3PXS - chains A and D of the 6 polymer chains in the assembly; structure by X-ray diffraction, 2.22 A resolution.

Chain A:
Molecule: Methylamine utilization protein MauG
Organism: Paracoccus denitrificans
Notes: EC 1.-.-.-
Reference sequence: Q51658 (MAUG_PARDP); residues 1-367 here correspond to UniProt positions 21-387 (UniProt number = residue number + 20)
Sequence (373 residues; numbered 1 to 373; the number before each row is that of its first residue):
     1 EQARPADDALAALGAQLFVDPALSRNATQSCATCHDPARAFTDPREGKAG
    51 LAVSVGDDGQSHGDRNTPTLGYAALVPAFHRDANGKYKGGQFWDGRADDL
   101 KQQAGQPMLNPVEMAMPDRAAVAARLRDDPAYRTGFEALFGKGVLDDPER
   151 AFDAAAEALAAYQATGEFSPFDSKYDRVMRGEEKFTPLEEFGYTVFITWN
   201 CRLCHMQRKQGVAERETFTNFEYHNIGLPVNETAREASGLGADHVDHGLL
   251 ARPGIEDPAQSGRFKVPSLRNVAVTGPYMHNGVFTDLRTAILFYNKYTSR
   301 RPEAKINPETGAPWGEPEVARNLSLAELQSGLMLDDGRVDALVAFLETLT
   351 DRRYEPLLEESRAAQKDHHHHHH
Not modelled in the structure: 1-5, 360-373
Construct notes: expression tag (368-373)
Swiss-Prot annotation at these positions:
  - binding site (heme c): Cys-31, Cys-34, His-35, Cys-201, Cys-204, His-205, His-280
Bound ions: heme c Fe site 1 near His-35 (its only coordinating residue here); Ca2+: Asn-66, Thr-275, Pro-277; heme c Fe site 2: His-205, Tyr-294; Na+ site 1: Asn-231, Thr-233; Na+ site 2: Leu-250, Arg-252, Ile-255
Small-molecule neighbours:
  - heme c (HEC), molecule 1: Gln-29, Ser-30, Cys-31, Cys-34, His-35, Ser-54, Val-55, Gly-56, Arg-65, Asn-66, Thr-67, Pro-68, Thr-69, Leu-70, Gln-91, Phe-92, Trp-93, Arg-96, Leu-100, Gln-103, Ala-104, Pro-107, Met-108, Glu-113, Met-114, Leu-159, Gln-163, Lys-265
  - heme c (HEC), molecule 2: Trp-93, Asn-200, Cys-201, Cys-204, His-205, His-224, Ile-226, Leu-228, Phe-264, Lys-265, Val-266, Pro-267, Leu-269, Val-272, Tyr-278, Met-279, His-280, Leu-287, Ala-290, Ile-291, Tyr-294, Ser-324, Glu-327, Leu-334, Leu-342, Leu-346
From the paper describing this entry:
  - heme c coordination: His-35, His-205, Tyr-294
  - binding site for heme c: Phe-92, Gln-103, Pro-107, Glu-113
  - mutagenesis - Y294H: abolished catalytic activity (citing earlier work)
  - catalytic residues: Gln-103, Pro-107, Glu-113 (proposed by the authors, not directly observed)

Chain D:
Molecule: Methylamine dehydrogenase heavy chain
Organism: Paracoccus denitrificans
Notes: EC 1.4.99.3
Reference sequence: A1BB97 (A1BB97_PARDP); residues 1-386 here correspond to UniProt positions 32-417 (UniProt number = residue number + 31)
Sequence (386 residues; each row starts with the number of its first residue):
     1 QDAPEAETQAQETQGQAAARAAAADLAAGQDDEPRILEAPAPDARRVYVN
    51 DPAHFAAVTQQFVIDGEAGRVIGMIDGGFLPNPVVADDGSFIAHASTVFS
   101 RIARGERTDYVEVFDPVTLLPTADIELPDAPRFLVGTYPWMTSLTPDGKT
   151 LLFYQFSPAPAVGVVDLEGKAFKRMLDVPDCYHIFPTAPDTFFMHCRDGS
   201 LAKVAFGTEGTPEITHTEVFHPEDEFLINHPAYSQKAGRLVWPTYTGKIH
   251 QIDLSSGDAKFLPAVEALTEAERADGWRPGGWQQVAYHRALDRIYLLVDQ
   301 RDEWRHKTASRFVVVLDAKTGERLAKFEMGHEIDSINVSQDEKPLLYALS
   351 TGDKTLYIHDAESGEELRSVNQLGHGPQVITTADMG
Not modelled in the structure: 1-10
Disulfides: Cys-181/Cys-196

Interface between chain A and chain D:
Pairs across the interface (13; chain A residue first):
  Phe-191(A) / Arg-197(D)
  Thr-298(A) / Pro-158(D)
  Arg-300(A) / Pro-158(D)
  Arg-301(A) / Asp-177(D)  salt bridge
  Arg-301(A) / Val-178(D)  hydrogen bond (side chain-backbone)
  Gly-331(A) / Ser-157(D)  hydrogen bond (backbone-side chain)
  Gly-331(A) / Pro-158(D)
  Leu-332(A) / Phe-156(D)  hydrophobic
  Leu-332(A) / Pro-158(D)
  Met-333(A) / Pro-158(D)  hydrogen bond (backbone-backbone)
  Met-333(A) / Ala-159(D)  hydrophobic
  Arg-338(A) / Asp-180(D)  salt bridge
  Arg-338(A) / Arg-197(D)
Interface residues without a listed pair, chain A (9 interface residues in all): Asp-335
Interface residues without a listed pair, chain D (11 interface residues in all): Asp-129, Pro-160, Tyr-182

Summary:
9 residues of chain A face 11 of chain D across their interface, with 3 hydrogen bonds and 2 salt bridges.
Polar contacts include Arg-301(A)/Asp-177(D), Arg-338(A)/Asp-180(D) and Arg-301(A)/Val-178(D). Chain A binds
heme c. From the paper: catalytic residues Gln-103(A), Pro-107(A) and Glu-113(A); Y294H of chain A abolishes
catalytic activity.
Chain A is Methylamine utilization protein MauG and chain D is Methylamine dehydrogenase heavy chain, both
from Paracoccus denitrificans; the structure, Crystal Structure of Diferrous MauG in Complex with
Pre-Methylamine Dehydrogenase:, was determined by X-ray diffraction together with 3PXT and 3PXW from the same
study.
